PDB entry 7NJR | electron microscopy, 2.56 A resolution | chains A and d of the 20 polymer chains in the assembly

[Chain A]
Name: ATP synthase subunit alpha
From: Mycolicibacterium smegmatis (strain ATCC 700084 / mc(2)155)
Notes: EC 7.1.2.2
UniProt: A0R202 (ATPA_MYCS2); residues 1-548 here = UniProt positions 1-548
Sequence (548 residues; each row starts with the number of its first residue):
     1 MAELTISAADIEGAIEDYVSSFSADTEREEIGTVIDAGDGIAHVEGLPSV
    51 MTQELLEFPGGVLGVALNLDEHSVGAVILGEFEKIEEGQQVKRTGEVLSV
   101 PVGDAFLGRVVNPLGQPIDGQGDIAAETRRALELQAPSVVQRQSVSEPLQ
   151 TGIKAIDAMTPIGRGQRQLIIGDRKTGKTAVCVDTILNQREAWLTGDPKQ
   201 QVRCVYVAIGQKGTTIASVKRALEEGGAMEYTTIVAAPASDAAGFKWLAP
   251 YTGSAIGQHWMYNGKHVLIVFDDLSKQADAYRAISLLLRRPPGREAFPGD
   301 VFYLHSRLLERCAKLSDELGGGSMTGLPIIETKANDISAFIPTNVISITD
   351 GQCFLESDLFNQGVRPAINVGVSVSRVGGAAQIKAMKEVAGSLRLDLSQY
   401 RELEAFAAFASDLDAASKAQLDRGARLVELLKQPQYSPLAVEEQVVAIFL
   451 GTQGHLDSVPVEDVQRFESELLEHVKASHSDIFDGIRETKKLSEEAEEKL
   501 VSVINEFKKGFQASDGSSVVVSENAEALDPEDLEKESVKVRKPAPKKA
Not modelled in the structure: 1-10, 522-548
Curated features (UniProtKB/Swiss-Prot):
  - binding site (ATP): Gly172 to Thr179
  - site: Ser373 (Required for activity)
Metal / ion sites: Mg2+: Thr179 (together with ATP)
Small-molecule neighbours: ATP (adenosine-5'-triphosphate): Asp173, Arg174, Lys175, Thr176, Gly177, Lys178, Thr179, Ala180, Phe360, Arg365, Pro366, Gln433, Pro434, Gln435

[Chain d]
Name: ATP synthase subunit b-delta
From: Mycolicibacterium smegmatis (strain ATCC 700084 / mc(2)155)
UniProt: A0R203 (ATPFD_MYCS2); numbering as in UniProt (aligned over 1-445)
Sequence (445 residues; each row starts with the number of its first residue):
     1 MSIFIGQLIGFAVIAFIIVKWVVPPVRTLMRNQQEAVRAALAESAEAAKK
    51 LADADAMHAKALADAKAESEKVTEEAKQDSERIAAQLSEQAGSEAERIKA
   101 QGAQQIQLMRQQLIRQLRTGLGAEAVNKAAEIVRAHVADPQAQSATVDRF
   151 LSELEQMAPSSVVIDTAATSRLRAASRQSLAALVEKFDSVAGGLDADGLT
   201 NLADELASVAKLLLSETALNKHLAEPTDDSAPKVRLLERLLSDKVSATTL
   251 DLLRTAVSNRWSTESNLIDAVEHTARLALLKRAEIAGEVDEVEEQLFRFG
   301 RVLDAEPRLSALLSDYTTPAEGRVALLDKALTGRPGVNQTAAALLSQTVG
   351 LLRGERADEAVIDLAELAVSRRGEVVAHVSAAAELSDAQRTRLTEVLSRI
   401 YGRPVSVQLHVDPELLGGLSITVGDEVIDGSIASRLAAAQTGLPD
Not modelled in the structure: 163-168, 445

[How chain A and chain d interact]
Residue-residue contacts - 48 pairs, chain A then chain d:
  Ile11(A) - Ile114(d)  hydrophobic
  Ile11(A) - Leu117(d)  hydrophobic
  Ile11(A) - Arg118(d)
  Glu12(A) - Leu121(d)
  Ile15(A) - Arg118(d)
  Ile15(A) - Leu121(d)  hydrophobic
  Tyr18(A) - Gly442(d)  hydrogen bond (side chain-backbone)
  Tyr18(A) - Leu443(d)  hydrophobic
  Tyr18(A) - Pro444(d)
  Phe22(A) - Ala439(d)  hydrophobic
  Ala24(A) - Arg435(d)  hydrogen bond (backbone-side chain)
  Asp25(A) - Glu153(d)
  Thr26(A) - Phe150(d)
  Thr26(A) - Glu153(d)  hydrogen bond
  Thr26(A) - Met157(d)
  Thr26(A) - Asp429(d)
  Thr26(A) - Gly430(d)
  Glu27(A) - Met157(d)
  Glu27(A) - Val427(d)
  Arg28(A) - Ser160(d)  hydrogen bond
  Arg28(A) - Ile400(d)
  Arg28(A) - Tyr401(d)  hydrogen bond
  Arg28(A) - Glu426(d)  salt bridge
  Arg28(A) - Val427(d)
  Arg28(A) - Ile428(d)
  Glu29(A) - Glu426(d)
  Glu29(A) - Val427(d)  hydrogen bond (backbone-backbone)
  Glu30(A) - Asp425(d)
  Ile31(A) - Asp425(d)
  Ile31(A) - Val427(d)  hydrophobic
  Gly46(A) - Asp425(d)
  Leu47(A) - Asp425(d)
  Pro48(A) - Asp425(d)
  Gly60(A) - Thr441(d)
  Asp119(A) - Leu108(d)
  Gly120(A) - Gln111(d)
  Gly120(A) - Gln112(d)
  Gly120(A) - Arg115(d)
  Gln121(A) - Leu108(d)
  Gln121(A) - Arg115(d)
  Gly122(A) - Arg115(d)
  Arg221(A) - Gln105(d)
  Glu224(A) - Arg97(d)  hydrogen bond (backbone-side chain)
  Glu224(A) - Gln104(d)  hydrogen bond
  Glu225(A) - Arg97(d)  hydrogen bond (backbone-side chain)
  Gly227(A) - Arg97(d)
  Glu473(A) - Arg82(d)  salt bridge
  Ala477(A) - Arg82(d)
Other interface residues (no listed pair), chain A (29 interface residues in all): Ala14, Gly61
Other interface residues (no listed pair), chain d (32 interface residues in all): Gly122, Ala158

[Summary]
The interface between chain A and chain d involves 29 residues on one side and 32 on the other; the contacts
include 9 hydrogen bonds and 2 salt bridges. Polar pairs include Arg28(A)-Glu426(d), Glu473(A)-Arg82(d) and
Tyr18(A)-Gly442(d). Bound to chain A: ATP.
Chain A is ATP synthase subunit alpha and chain d is ATP synthase subunit b-delta, both from Mycolicibacterium
smegmatis (strain ATCC 700084 / mc(2)155); the structure, Mycobacterium smegmatis ATP synthase state 3b, was
determined by electron microscopy together with 7NJK, 7NJL, 7NJM, 7NJN, 7NJO, 7NJP and 20 further entries from
the same study.
